Entry 8G0E (electron microscopy, 2.60 A resolution); this record covers chains B and E of the 20 polymer chains in the assembly.

[Chain B]
Name: ATP synthase subunit alpha
From: Mycolicibacterium smegmatis MC2 155
Notes: EC 7.1.2.2
UniProt: A0R202 (ATPA_MYCS2); residues 1-548 here = UniProt positions 1-548
Chain sequence (548 residues; row label = number of the first residue in the row):
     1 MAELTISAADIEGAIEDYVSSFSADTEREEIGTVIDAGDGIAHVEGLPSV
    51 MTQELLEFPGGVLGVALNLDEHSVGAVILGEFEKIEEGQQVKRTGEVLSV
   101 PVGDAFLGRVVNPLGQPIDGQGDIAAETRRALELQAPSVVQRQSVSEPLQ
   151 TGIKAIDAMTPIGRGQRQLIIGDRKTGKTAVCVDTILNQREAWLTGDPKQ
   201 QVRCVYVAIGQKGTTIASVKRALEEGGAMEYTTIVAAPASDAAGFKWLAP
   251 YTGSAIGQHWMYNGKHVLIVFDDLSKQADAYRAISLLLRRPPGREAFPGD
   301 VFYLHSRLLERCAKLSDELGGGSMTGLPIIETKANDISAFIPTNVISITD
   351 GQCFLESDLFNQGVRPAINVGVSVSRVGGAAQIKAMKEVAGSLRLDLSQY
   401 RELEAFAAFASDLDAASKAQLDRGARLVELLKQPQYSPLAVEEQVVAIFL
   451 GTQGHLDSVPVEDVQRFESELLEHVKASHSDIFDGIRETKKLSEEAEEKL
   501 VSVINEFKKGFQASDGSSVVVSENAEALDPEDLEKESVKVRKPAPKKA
Not modelled in the structure: 1-8, 23-28, 521-548
Ion coordination: Mg2+: T179 (together with ATP)
Ligand contacts:
  - ATP, molecule 1: D173, R174, K175, T176, G177, K178, T179, A180, Q211, D272, E331, F360, R365, P366, Q433, P434, Q435
  - ATP, molecule 2: I346, S347, V374, R376
Curated features (UniProtKB/Swiss-Prot):
  - binding site (ATP): G172 to T179
  - site: S373 (Required for activity)

[Chain E]
Name: ATP synthase subunit beta
From: Mycolicibacterium smegmatis MC2 155
Notes: EC 7.1.2.2
UniProt: A0R200 (ATPB_MYCS2); residue numbers follow UniProt; this construct covers 1-475
Chain sequence (475 residues; each row starts with the number of its first residue):
     1 MTATAEKTAGRVVRITGPVVDVEFPRGSVPELFNALHAEITFGALAKTLT
    51 LEVAQHLGDSLVRCISMQPTDGLVRGVEVTDTGASISVPVGDGVKGHVFN
   101 ALGDCLDDPGYGKDFEHWSIHRKPPAFSDLEPRTEMLETGLKVVDLLTPY
   151 VRGGKIALFGGAGVGKTVLIQEMINRIARNFGGTSVFAGVGERTREGNDL
   201 WVELADANVLKDTALVFGQMDEPPGTRMRVALSALTMAEFFRDEQGQDVL
   251 LFIDNIFRFTQAGSEVSTLLGRMPSAVGYQPTLADEMGELQERITSTRGR
   301 SITSMQAVYVPADDYTDPAPATTFAHLDATTELSRAVFSKGIFPAVDPLA
   351 SSSTILDPAIVGDEHYRVAQEVIRILQRYKDLQDIIAILGIDELSEEDKQ
   401 LVNRARRIERFLSQNMMAAEQFTGQPGSTVPLKETIEAFDKLTKGEFDHL
   451 PEQAFFLIGGLDDLAKKAESLGAKL
Not modelled in the structure: 1-7, 472-475
Ion coordination: Mg2+: T167 (together with ATP)
Ligand contacts:
  - ATP (adenosine-5'-triphosphate): S353, L356, D357, Y366
  - ATP: G161, A162, G163, V164, G165, K166, T167, V168, R193, E196, D254, Y309, F338, F343, M416, A419, F422, T423

[Chain B / chain E interface]
Contacting residue pairs - 103 pairs, chain B then chain E:
  V19(B) - R11(E)
  G46(B) - R75(E)  hydrogen bond (backbone-side chain)
  L47(B) - R75(E)  hydrogen bond (backbone-side chain)
  P48(B) - R75(E)
  V50(B) - V74(E)
  V50(B) - R75(E)
  M51(B) - F42(E)  hydrophobic
  M51(B) - G72(E)
  M51(B) - L73(E)
  M51(B) - V74(E)  hydrophobic
  T52(B) - I15(E)
  T52(B) - T70(E)
  T52(B) - D71(E)
  T52(B) - G72(E)  hydrogen bond (backbone-backbone)
  T52(B) - L73(E)  hydrogen bond (backbone-backbone)
  Q53(B) - D71(E)
  L67(B) - I15(E)
  N68(B) - I15(E)
  N68(B) - T16(E)
  L69(B) - V13(E)
  L69(B) - R14(E)
  L69(B) - I15(E)  hydrogen bond (backbone-backbone)
  L69(B) - R75(E)
  D70(B) - V13(E)
  D70(B) - R75(E)  hydrogen bond (backbone-side chain)
  E71(B) - V13(E)
  E71(B) - R14(E)  salt bridge
  E71(B) - R75(E)  hydrogen bond (backbone-side chain)
  H72(B) - R75(E)  hydrogen bond (backbone-side chain)
  V74(B) - R75(E)
  G95(B) - F42(E)
  E96(B) - F42(E)
  V97(B) - F42(E)  hydrophobic
  V97(B) - L45(E)  hydrophobic
  V97(B) - G72(E)
  E133(B) - D71(E)
  L134(B) - L45(E)  hydrophobic
  Q135(B) - P69(E)
  Q135(B) - D221(E)
  Q135(B) - E222(E)  hydrogen bond
  A136(B) - D221(E)  hydrogen bond (backbone-side chain)
  P137(B) - T194(E)
  S138(B) - T194(E)
  V139(B) - V98(E)  hydrophobic
  V139(B) - L106(E)  hydrophobic
  V139(B) - T194(E)
  V139(B) - N198(E)
  V139(B) - F217(E)  hydrophobic
  V140(B) - L106(E)
  V140(B) - D107(E)
  V140(B) - W201(E)  hydrophobic
  R142(B) - T194(E)
  R142(B) - N198(E)
  Q143(B) - N198(E)
  S144(B) - N198(E)
  R167(B) - R193(E)
  P291(B) - T268(E)
  P291(B) - P274(E)  hydrophobic
  P292(B) - G278(E)
  G293(B) - V277(E)
  R294(B) - V277(E)
  R294(B) - D314(E)  salt bridge
  R294(B) - D317(E)  salt bridge
  G299(B) - E265(E)
  D300(B) - E265(E)
  F302(B) - M220(E)  hydrophobic
  F302(B) - R258(E)
  F302(B) - Q261(E)
  Y303(B) - M220(E)
  Y303(B) - D221(E)
  Y303(B) - E222(E)
  Y303(B) - P223(E)
  Y303(B) - R227(E)
  Y303(B) - E265(E)
  S306(B) - M220(E)
  R307(B) - D221(E)
  E310(B) - R193(E)
  E310(B) - T194(E)  hydrogen bond
  E310(B) - M220(E)
  E310(B) - D221(E)
  R311(B) - D221(E)  salt bridge
  S338(B) - A312(E)
  S338(B) - D313(E)
  T343(B) - A162(E)
  T343(B) - Y309(E)  hydrogen bond
  T343(B) - A312(E)
  N344(B) - Y309(E)
  I346(B) - A162(E)  hydrophobic
  I346(B) - R193(E)  hydrogen bond (backbone-side chain)
  S347(B) - A162(E)
  S347(B) - R193(E)  hydrogen bond (backbone-side chain)
  S347(B) - R258(E)  hydrogen bond
  S347(B) - Y309(E)
  I348(B) - R193(E)  hydrogen bond (backbone-side chain)
  I348(B) - M220(E)  hydrophobic
  T349(B) - R193(E)  hydrogen bond (backbone-side chain)
  D350(B) - R193(E)  salt bridge
  D350(B) - R195(E)  salt bridge
  R376(B) - G163(E)
  R376(B) - R193(E)
  R376(B) - R195(E)
  R376(B) - F422(E)
  V377(B) - R195(E)
Interface residues without a listed pair, chain B (58 interface residues in all): S49, S73, A131, R290, A339, F340
Interface residues without a listed pair, chain E (51 interface residues in all): G17, A44, E192, G197, D199, Q219, P311, R335

[Summary]
58 residues of chain B face 51 of chain E across their interface; the contacts include 17 hydrogen bonds and 6
salt bridges. Among the polar pairs are E71(B)-R14(E), R294(B)-D314(E) and R294(B)-D317(E). One ATP molecule
is bound between chain B and chain E.
Chain B is ATP synthase subunit alpha and chain E is ATP synthase subunit beta, both from Mycolicibacterium
smegmatis MC2 155; the structure, Cryo-EM structure of TBAJ-876-bound Mycobacterium smegmatis ATP synthase
rotational state 3, was determined by electron microscopy (same publication as 8G07, 8G08, 8G09, 8G0A, 8G0B,
8G0C and 8G0D).
